8U0J - chains A and B of the 4 polymer chains in the assembly; structure by electron microscopy, 3.10 A resolution.

== Chain A ==
Protein: DdmE
From: Vibrio cholerae
UniProtKB: A0A0H6MQD2 (A0A0H6MQD2_VIBCL); residue numbers follow UniProt; this construct covers 11-687
Amino-acid sequence (677 residues; each row starts with the number of its first residue):
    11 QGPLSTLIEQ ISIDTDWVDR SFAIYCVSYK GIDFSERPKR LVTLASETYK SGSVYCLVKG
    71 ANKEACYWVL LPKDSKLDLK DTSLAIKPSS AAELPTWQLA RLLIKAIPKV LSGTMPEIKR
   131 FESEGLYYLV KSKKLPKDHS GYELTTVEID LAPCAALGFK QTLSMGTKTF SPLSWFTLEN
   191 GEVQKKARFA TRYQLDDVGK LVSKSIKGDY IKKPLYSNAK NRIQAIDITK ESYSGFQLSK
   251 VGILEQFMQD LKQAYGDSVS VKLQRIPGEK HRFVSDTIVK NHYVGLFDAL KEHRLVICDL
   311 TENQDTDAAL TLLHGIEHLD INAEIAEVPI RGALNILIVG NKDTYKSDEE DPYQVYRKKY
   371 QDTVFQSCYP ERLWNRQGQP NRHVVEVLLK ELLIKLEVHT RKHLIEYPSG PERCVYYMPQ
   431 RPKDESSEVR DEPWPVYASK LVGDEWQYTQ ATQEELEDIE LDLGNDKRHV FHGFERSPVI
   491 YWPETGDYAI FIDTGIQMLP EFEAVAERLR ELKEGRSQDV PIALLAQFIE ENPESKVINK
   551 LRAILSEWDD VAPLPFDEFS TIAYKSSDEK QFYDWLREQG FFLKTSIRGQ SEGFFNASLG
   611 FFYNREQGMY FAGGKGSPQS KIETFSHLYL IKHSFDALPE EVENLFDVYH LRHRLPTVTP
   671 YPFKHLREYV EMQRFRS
Unresolved in the structure: 22-129

== Chain B ==
Molecule: 14-nt DNA strand
Sequence (14 nucleotides; each row starts with the number of its first residue):
     1 GTTAGACTTT AAGT
Metal / ion sites: Mg2+: DG1, DT3

== Chain A / chain B interface ==
Residue-residue contacts (58; chain A residue first):
  Met175(A) - DT8(B)  phosphate contact
  Gly176(A) - DT8(B)  phosphate contact
  Thr177(A) - DT8(B)  hydrogen bond to the phosphate
  Thr177(A) - DT9(B)  phosphate contact
  Lys178(A) - DT8(B)  sugar contact
  Lys178(A) - DT9(B)  salt bridge to the phosphate
  Thr179(A) - DT9(B)  hydrogen bond to the phosphate
  Lys223(A) - DT10(B)  phosphate contact
  Pro224(A) - DT9(B)  phosphate contact
  Pro224(A) - DT10(B)  phosphate contact
  Ser227(A) - DT9(B)  phosphate contact
  Ser227(A) - DT10(B)  phosphate contact
  Ala229(A) - DT9(B)  sugar contact
  Lys230(A) - DT8(B)  hydrogen bond to the base
  Lys230(A) - DT9(B)  hydrogen bond to the base
  Asn231(A) - DT8(B)  sugar contact
  Arg232(A) - DC7(B)  sugar contact
  Lys250(A) - DT8(B)  salt bridge to the phosphate
  Gly350(A) - DG1(B)  base contact
  Lys352(A) - DG1(B)  base contact
  Tyr355(A) - DG1(B)  base contact
  Asp361(A) - DG1(B)  hydrogen bond to the base
  Tyr363(A) - DG1(B)  stacking on the base
  Arg367(A) - DG1(B)  salt bridge to the phosphate
  Phe375(A) - DG1(B)  phosphate contact
  Gln376(A) - DG1(B)  hydrogen bond to the phosphate
  Gln376(A) - DT2(B)  hydrogen bond to the phosphate
  Gln376(A) - DT3(B)  phosphate contact
  Ser377(A) - DG1(B)  hydrogen bond to the phosphate
  Ser377(A) - DT2(B)  sugar contact
  Cys378(A) - DT2(B)  sugar contact
  Tyr379(A) - DG1(B)  sugar contact
  Tyr379(A) - DT2(B)  hydrogen bond to the phosphate
  Arg382(A) - DT2(B)  base contact
  Val394(A) - DT2(B)  base contact
  Val397(A) - DT2(B)  base contact
  Val397(A) - DT3(B)  sugar contact
  Leu398(A) - DT2(B)  sugar contact
  Glu401(A) - DT3(B)  sugar contact
  Lys405(A) - DG1(B)  salt bridge to the phosphate
  Asp503(A) - DA6(B)  phosphate contact
  Gln507(A) - DC7(B)  hydrogen bond to the phosphate
  Thr634(A) - DA6(B)  phosphate contact
  Thr634(A) - DC7(B)  phosphate contact
  Phe635(A) - DA6(B)  sugar contact
  Phe635(A) - DC7(B)  hydrogen bond to the phosphate
  Ser636(A) - DA6(B)  phosphate contact
  His637(A) - DA6(B)  salt bridge to the phosphate
  His637(A) - DC7(B)  salt bridge to the phosphate
  Tyr639(A) - DA6(B)  hydrogen bond to the phosphate
  Leu661(A) - DA4(B)  sugar contact
  Arg662(A) - DA4(B)  phosphate contact
  Arg662(A) - DG5(B)  sugar contact
  Thr667(A) - DG5(B)  phosphate contact
  Val668(A) - DG5(B)  hydrogen bond to the phosphate
  Thr669(A) - DG5(B)  phosphate contact
  Lys674(A) - DA4(B)  salt bridge to the phosphate
  Arg677(A) - DA4(B)  salt bridge to the phosphate
Other interface residues (no listed pair), chain A (53 interface residues in all): Tyr226, Asn228, Val349, Asn351, Asn391, His393, Lys400, Glu633, Glu678

== In short ==
53 residues of chain A and 10 residues of chain B are in contact; the contacts include 13 hydrogen bonds, 8
salt bridges and 1 aromatic stacking contact. Polar pairs include Lys230(A)-DT8(B), Lys230(A)-DT9(B) and
Asp361(A)-DG1(B). DG1(B) and DT3(B) form the Mg2+ site.
Chain A is DdmE (Vibrio cholerae) and chain B is a 14-nt DNA strand; the structure, DdmE in complex with guide
and target DNA, was determined by electron microscopy together with 8U0U, 8U0W, 8U3K and 9BQV from the same
study.
